Entry 3VUG (X-ray diffraction, 3.24 A resolution); this record covers chains A and F.

Chain A:
Protein: Mitogen-activated protein kinase 8
Organism: Homo sapiens
Notes: EC 2.7.11.24; fragment: kinase domain
UniProt: A1L4K2 (A1L4K2_HUMAN); residues 1-364 here = UniProt positions 1-364
Amino-acid sequence (370 residues; row label = number of the first residue in the row):
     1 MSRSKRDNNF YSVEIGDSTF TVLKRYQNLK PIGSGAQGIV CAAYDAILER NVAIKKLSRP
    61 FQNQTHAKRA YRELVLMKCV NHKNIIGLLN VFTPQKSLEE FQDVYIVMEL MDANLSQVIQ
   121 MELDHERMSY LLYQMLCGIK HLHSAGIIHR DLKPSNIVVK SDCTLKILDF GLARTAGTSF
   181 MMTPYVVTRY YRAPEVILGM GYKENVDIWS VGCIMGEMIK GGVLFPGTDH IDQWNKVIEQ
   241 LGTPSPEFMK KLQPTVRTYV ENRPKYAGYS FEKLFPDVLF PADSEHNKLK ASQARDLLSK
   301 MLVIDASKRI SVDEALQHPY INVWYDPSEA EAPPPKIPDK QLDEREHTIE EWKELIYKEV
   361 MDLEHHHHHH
Disordered / not traced: 1-6, 180-182, 366-370
Differences from the reference sequence: engineered mutation Ser116 (Cys in A1L4K2), Ser245 (Cys in A1L4K2); expression tag (365-370)

Chain F:
Protein: Peptide from C-Jun-amino-terminal kinase-interacting protein 1
UniProt: Q9UQF2 (JIP1_HUMAN); residues 553-563 here correspond to UniProt positions 157-167 (UniProt number = residue number - 396)
Amino-acid sequence (11 residues; row label = number of the first residue in the row):
   553 RPKRPTTLNL F
Disordered / not traced: 553
UniProt features mapped onto this chain:
  - region: Arg553 to Phe563 (Minimal inhibitory domain (MID))

Chain A / chain F interface:
Residue-residue contacts - 21 pairs, chain A then chain F:
  Asp112(A) - Leu562(F)
  Met121(A) - Leu560(F)  hydrophobic
  Met121(A) - Asn561(F)
  Arg127(A) - Thr559(F)  hydrogen bond (side chain-backbone)
  Arg127(A) - Leu560(F)
  Tyr130(A) - Arg556(F)  hydrogen bond
  Tyr130(A) - Pro557(F)
  Tyr133(A) - Arg556(F)
  Lys160(A) - Leu560(F)
  Ser161(A) - Thr559(F)
  Ser161(A) - Leu560(F)  hydrogen bond (backbone-backbone)
  Ser161(A) - Leu562(F)
  Asp162(A) - Thr558(F)
  Asp162(A) - Thr559(F)
  Cys163(A) - Thr559(F)
  Cys163(A) - Leu560(F)
  Trp324(A) - Pro554(F)
  Trp324(A) - Lys555(F)
  Trp324(A) - Arg556(F)  hydrogen bond (backbone-side chain)
  Asp326(A) - Arg556(F)
  Glu329(A) - Arg556(F)  salt bridge
Also at the interface, not in a pair above, chain A (17 interface residues in all): Ala113, Val118, Leu123, Glu126, Val159

In short:
The interface between chain A and chain F involves 17 residues on one side and 9 on the other; the contacts
include 4 hydrogen bonds and 1 salt bridge. Among the polar pairs are Glu329(A)-Arg556(F), Arg127(A)-Thr559(F)
and Tyr130(A)-Arg556(F).
Here chain A is Mitogen-activated protein kinase 8 (Homo sapiens) and chain F is Peptide from
C-Jun-amino-terminal kinase-interacting protein 1. Entry 3VUG (Crystal structure of a cysteine-deficient
mutant M2 in MAP kinase JNK1) was determined by X-ray diffraction together with 3VUD, 3VUH, 3VUI, 3VUK, 3VUL
and 3VUM from the same study.
